Entry 7TTS (electron microscopy, 2.90 A resolution); this record covers chains E and F of the 7 polymer chains in the assembly.

[Chain E (and F)]
Name: Caseinolytic peptidase B protein homolog
Source organism: Homo sapiens
Notes: EC 3.6.1.-; chain F of this document is another copy of the same molecule, construct and numbering; everything in this record applies to it too
UniProt: Q9H078 (CLPB_HUMAN); residues 127-707 here = UniProt positions 127-707
Chain sequence (584 residues; numbered 124 to 707; the number before each row is that of its first residue):
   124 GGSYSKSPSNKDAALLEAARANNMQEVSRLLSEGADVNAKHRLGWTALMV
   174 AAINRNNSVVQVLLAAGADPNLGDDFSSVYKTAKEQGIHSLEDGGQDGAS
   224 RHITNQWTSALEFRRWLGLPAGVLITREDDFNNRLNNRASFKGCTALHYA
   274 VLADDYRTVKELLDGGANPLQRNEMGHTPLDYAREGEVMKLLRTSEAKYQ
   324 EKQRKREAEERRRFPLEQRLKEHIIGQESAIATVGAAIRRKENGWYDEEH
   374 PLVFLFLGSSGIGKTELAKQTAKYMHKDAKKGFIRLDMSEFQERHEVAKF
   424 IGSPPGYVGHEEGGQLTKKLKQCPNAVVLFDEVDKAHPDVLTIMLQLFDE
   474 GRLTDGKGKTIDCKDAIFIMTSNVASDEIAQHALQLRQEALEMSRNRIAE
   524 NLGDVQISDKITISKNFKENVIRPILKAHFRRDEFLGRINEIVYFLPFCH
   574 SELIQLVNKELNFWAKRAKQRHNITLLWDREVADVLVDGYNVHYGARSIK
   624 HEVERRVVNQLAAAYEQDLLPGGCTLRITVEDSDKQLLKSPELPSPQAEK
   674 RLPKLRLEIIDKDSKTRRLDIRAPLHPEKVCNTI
Not modelled in the structure: 124-131, 197-262, 518-533, 675-707 (chain F: 124-131, 197-262, 516-538, 654-707)
Sequence notes: expression tag (124-126)
Bound ions: Mg2+: T388 (together with ATP-gamma-S)
Residues lining bound ligands: ATP-gamma-S (AGS; phosphothiophosphoric acid-adenylate ester): H346, I347, I348, Q350, S382, S383, G384, I385, G386, K387, T388, E389, E455, N496, F571, L579, K582, A619, R620
Swiss-Prot annotation at these positions:
  - region: L507 to T535 (Regulatory)
  - binding site (ATP): H346, I348, S383, G384, I385, G386, K387, T388, E455, N496, R561, R620
  - modified residue: K589 (N6-acetyllysine)
  - natural variant: T268 (T268M: In MGCA7B), Y272 (Y272C: In MGCA7B), T388 (T388K: In SCN9), K404 (K404T: In MGCA7A), R408 (R408G: In MGCA7B), M411 (M411I: In MGCA7B), P427 (P427L: In MGCA7A), E435 to G436 (sequence variant, change not given here; In MGCA7B), C486 (C486R: In MGCA7B), N496 (N496K: In SCN9), E501 (E501K: In MGCA7B), E557 (E557K: In SCN9), 11 further natural variant entries in UniProt
  - mutagenesis: R178 (R178E: Shows higher order assembly but disaggregase activity is severely impaired by 70-80%), R257 (R257E: Shows higher order assembly but disaggregase activity is severely impaired by 70-80%), K387 (K387A: Loss of ATP hydrolysis activity. Loss of ATP-dependent protein disaggregase activity), R417 (R417A: No effect on ATPase activity but shows decreased disaggregase activity), Y430 (Y430A: Decreased ATP hydrolysis activity. Loss of ATP-dependent protein disaggregase activity), V431 (V431G: Decreased ATP hydrolysis activity. Loss of ATP-dependent protein disaggregase activity), E455 (E455Q: Loss of ATP hydrolysis activity at pH 8.0. No effect on ATP hydrolysis activity at pH 6.8. Loss of ATP-dependent protein disaggregase activity at pH 8.0 and 6.8), R475 (R475Q: Severely decreased ATP hydrolysis activity. Loss of ATP-dependent protein disaggregase activity), R650 (R650P: No effect on ATP hydrolysis activity. Loss of ATP-dependent protein disaggregase activity)
From the paper describing this entry:
  - disease-associated variants - T268M, A269T, Y272C, T388K, M411I, C486R, N496K, E501K, E557K, R561G, A591V, R620C, R628C, R650P (citing earlier work)
  - mutagenesis - Y430A: decreased catalytic activity (ATPase activity) (citing earlier work)
  - mutagenesis - Y430A: abolished catalytic activity (disaggregase activity) (citing earlier work)
  - mutagenesis - V431G: decreased catalytic activity (ATPase activity)
  - mutagenesis - V431G: abolished catalytic activity (disaggregase activity)
  - disease-associated variants - R408G, R475Q, N496K, R561G, A591V, R620C: decreased catalytic activity (disaggregase activity) (citing earlier work)

[Chain E / chain F interface]
Pairs across the interface (31):
  R334(E) with Y638(F), hydrogen bond (side chain-backbone); E639(F), salt bridge; D641(F), salt bridge
  R335(E) with E639(F), salt bridge; D641(F), salt bridge
  R362(E) with E639(F)
  R363(E) with V631(F); N632(F), hydrogen bond; A635(F)
  N366(E) with Y638(F); E639(F)
  G367(E) with R590(F), hydrogen bond (backbone-side chain)
  W368(E) with W587(F); N596(F); V631(F); Y638(F)
  Y369(E) with W587(F); R590(F)
  D370(E) with W587(F); K623(F), salt bridge
  E371(E) with R590(F)
  R417(E) with E434(F), salt bridge
  H460(E) with H418(F)
  D462(E) with H418(F), salt bridge; K422(F), salt bridge
  T465(E) with E413(F)
  R546(E) with Y617(F)
  R554(E) with S412(F), hydrogen bond (backbone-side chain)
  R555(E) with D410(F), salt bridge
  D556(E) with K458(F), salt bridge
  E557(E) with R408(F), salt bridge
Other interface residues (no listed pair), chain E (21 interface residues in all): N543, K550
Other interface residues (no listed pair), chain F (26 interface residues in all): K592, Q593, H616, E627, L634, Q640, L643

[Overview]
21 residues of chain E and 26 residues of chain F are in contact, with 4 hydrogen bonds and 11 salt bridges.
Among the polar pairs are R334(E)-E639(F), R334(E)-D641(F) and R335(E)-E639(F). From the paper: R408G, R475Q
and N496K of chain E, among others, reduce catalytic activity (disaggregase activity); Y430A and V431G of
chain E reduce catalytic activity (ATPase activity); 8 substitutions were tested in all.
Chain E and chain F are both Caseinolytic peptidase B protein homolog (Homo sapiens); the structure, Skd3,
hexamer, filtered, was determined by electron microscopy together with 7TTR from the same study.
